4ZHX - chains A and B of the 3 polymer chains in the assembly; structure by X-ray diffraction, 2.99 A resolution.

# Chain A
Protein: 5'-AMP-activated protein kinase catalytic subunit alpha-2
Source organism: Homo sapiens
Notes: EC 2.7.11.1, 2.7.11.27, 2.7.11.31
UniProtKB: P54646 (AAPK2_HUMAN); residues 2-552 here = UniProt positions 2-552
Chain sequence (565 residues; numbered -12 to 552; the number before each row is that of its first residue; numbers below 1 keep their minus sign (Met-12 is residue -12)):
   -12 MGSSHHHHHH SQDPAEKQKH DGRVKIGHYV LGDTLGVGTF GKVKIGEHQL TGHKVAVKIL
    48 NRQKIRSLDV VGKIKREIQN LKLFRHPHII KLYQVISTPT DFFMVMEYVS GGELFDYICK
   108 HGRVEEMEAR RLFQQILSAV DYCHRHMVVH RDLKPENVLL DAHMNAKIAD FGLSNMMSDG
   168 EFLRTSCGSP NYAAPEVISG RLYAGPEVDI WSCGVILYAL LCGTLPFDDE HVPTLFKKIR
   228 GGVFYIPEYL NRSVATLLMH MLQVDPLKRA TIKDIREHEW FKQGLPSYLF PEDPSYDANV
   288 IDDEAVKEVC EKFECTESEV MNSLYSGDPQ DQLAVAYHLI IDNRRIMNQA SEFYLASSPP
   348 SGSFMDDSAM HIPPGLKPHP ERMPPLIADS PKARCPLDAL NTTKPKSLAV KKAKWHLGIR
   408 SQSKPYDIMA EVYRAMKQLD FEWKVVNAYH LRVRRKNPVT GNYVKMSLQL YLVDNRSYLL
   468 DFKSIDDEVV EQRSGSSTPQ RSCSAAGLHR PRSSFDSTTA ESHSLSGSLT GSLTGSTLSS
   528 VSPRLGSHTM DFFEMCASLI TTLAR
Not modelled in the structure: -12 to 8, 299-320, 345-398, 475-531, 551-552
Differences from the reference sequence: initiating methionine (-12); expression tag (-11 to 1); variant Gly271 (Asp in P54646)
Modified / non-standard residues: Thr172 (phosphothreonine; TPO)
UniProt features mapped onto this chain:
  - active site: Asp139 (Proton acceptor)
  - binding site (ATP): Leu22 to Val30, Lys45
  - modified residue: Thr172 (Phosphothreonine), Thr258 (Phosphothreonine), Ser377 (Phosphoserine), Ser491 (Phosphoserine)
Ligand contacts:
  - staurosporine (4O7; (5S,6R,7R,9R,13cR,14R,16aS)-6-methoxy-5-methyl-7-(methylamino)-6,7,8,9,14,15,16,16a-octahydro-5H,13cH-5,9-epoxy-4b,9a,1 5-triazadibenzo[b,h]cyclonona[1,2,3,4-jkl]cyclopenta[e]-as-indacen-14-ol): Leu22, Gly23, Val24, Gly25, Val30, Ala43, Lys45, Ile77, Met93, Glu94, Tyr95, Val96, Gly99, Glu100, Glu143, Asn144, Leu146, Ala156, Asp157
  - C1V (3-[4-(2-hydroxyphenyl)phenyl]-4-oxidanyl-6-oxidanylidene-7H-thieno[2,3-b]pyridine-5-carbonitrile): Val11, Leu18, Gly19, Lys29, Lys31, Ile46, Asn48, Asp88, Phe90
What the authors report for this chain:
  - contacts within the chain: Lys45-Glu64 (salt bridge)
  - post-translational modification sites: Thr172 (citing earlier work)

# Chain B
Protein: 5'-AMP-activated protein kinase subunit beta-1
Source organism: Homo sapiens
UniProtKB: Q9Y478 (AAKB1_HUMAN); the construct has insertions or renumbered stretches relative to UniProt, so the offset changes along the chain: 1-172 = UniProt 1-172; 188-194 = UniProt 189-195; 196-270 = UniProt 196-270
Chain sequence (270 residues; numbered 1 to 270 plus 16 insertion-coded residues; 16 numbers in that range are skipped by the numbering (no residue carries them; nothing is unmodelled there); the number before each row is that of its first residue; a row labelled like 172A-172P holds insertion residues (172A, then the next letters in order)):
     1 MGNTSSERAA LERHGGHKTP RRDSSGGTKD GDRPKILMDS PEDADLFHSE EIKAPEKEEF
    61 LAWQHDLEVN DKAPAQARPT VFRWTGGGKE VYLSGSFNNW SKLPLTRSHN NFVAILDLPE
   121 GEHQYKFFVD GQWTHDPSEP IVTSQLGTVN NIIQVKKTDF EVFDALMVDS QK
172A-172P CSDVSELSSSPPGPYH
   188 QEPYVCK
   196 PEERFRAPPI LPPHLLQVIL NKDTGISCDP ALLPEPNHVM LNHLYALSIK DGVMVLSATH
   256 RYKKKYVTTL LYKPI
Not modelled in the structure: 1-77, 172A-172P, 196-199, 270
Modified / non-standard residues: Ser108 (phosphoserine; SEP)
UniProt features mapped onto this chain:
  - modified residue: Thr4 (Phosphothreonine), Ser5 (Phosphoserine), Ser6 (Phosphoserine), Thr19 (Phosphothreonine), Ser24 (Phosphoserine), Ser25 (Phosphoserine), Ser40 (Phosphoserine), Ser96 (Phosphoserine), Ser101 (Phosphoserine), Ser108 (Phosphoserine), Thr148 (Phosphothreonine), Ser172J (Phosphoserine)
  - lipidation: Gly2 (N-myristoyl glycine)
Ligand contacts: C1V (3-[4-(2-hydroxyphenyl)phenyl]-4-oxidanyl-6-oxidanylidene-7H-thieno[2,3-b]pyridine-5-carbonitrile): Val81, Arg83, Thr106, Arg107, Ser108, Asn111, Val113
What the authors report for this chain:
  - post-translational modification sites: Ser108 (citing earlier work)

# Interface between chain A and chain B
Contacting residue pairs (139; chain A residue first):
  Arg10(A) - Thr106(B)
  Val11(A) - Val113(B)  hydrophobic
  Val11(A) - Ile115(B)  hydrophobic
  Lys12(A) - Ile115(B)
  Ile13(A) - Pro79(B)  hydrophobic
  Thr21(A) - Ser108(B)
  Lys29(A) - Ser108(B)
  Lys31(A) - Ser108(B)
  Asn48(A) - Arg83(B)
  Arg49(A) - Asp159(B)  salt bridge
  Arg49(A) - Ala165(B)  hydrogen bond (side chain-backbone)
  Arg49(A) - Asp169(B)  salt bridge
  Arg53(A) - Asp169(B)  salt bridge
  Ile65(A) - Val162(B)  hydrophobic
  Val82(A) - Val162(B)
  Ser84(A) - Asp159(B)  hydrogen bond (side chain-backbone)
  Ser84(A) - Phe160(B)
  Ser84(A) - Val162(B)
  Ser84(A) - Ala165(B)
  Thr85(A) - Pro79(B)
  Thr85(A) - Val81(B)
  Thr85(A) - Asp159(B)
  Pro86(A) - Pro79(B)
  Pro86(A) - Gln154(B)
  Pro86(A) - Asp159(B)
  Thr87(A) - Val81(B)  hydrogen bond (side chain-backbone)
  Thr87(A) - Ile153(B)
  Asp88(A) - Val81(B)
  Asp88(A) - Arg83(B)  salt bridge
  Phe89(A) - Val162(B)  hydrophobic
  Phe89(A) - Ala165(B)  hydrophobic
  Phe90(A) - Val81(B)  hydrophobic
  Phe90(A) - Ile115(B)  hydrophobic
  Met134(A) - His233(B)
  Met164(A) - His233(B)
  Ser165(A) - His233(B)  hydrogen bond (backbone-side chain)
  Asp166(A) - His233(B)
  Asp166(A) - Leu236(B)
  Asp166(A) - Asn237(B)
  Asp166(A) - Arg256(B)  salt bridge
  Gly167(A) - His233(B)  hydrogen bond (backbone-backbone)
  Gly167(A) - Val234(B)
  Gly167(A) - Leu236(B)
  Gly167(A) - His238(B)  hydrogen bond (backbone-side chain)
  Glu168(A) - Val234(B)
  Phe169(A) - Pro207(B)  hydrophobic
  Phe169(A) - His209(B)
  Phe169(A) - Leu210(B)  hydrophobic
  Phe169(A) - Val234(B)  hydrophobic
  Arg171(A) - Pro204(B)
  Leu189(A) - Pro204(B)  hydrophobic
  Leu189(A) - Pro207(B)
  Ala191(A) - His209(B)
  Ala191(A) - His233(B)
  Glu194(A) - His209(B)  salt bridge
  Leu254(A) - Pro208(B)
  Leu254(A) - His209(B)
  Leu254(A) - Gln212(B)
  Arg331(A) - Lys259(B)
  Glu339(A) - Leu227(B)
  Phe340(A) - Leu227(B)
  Tyr341(A) - Leu227(B)
  Tyr341(A) - Lys260(B)
  Leu342(A) - Leu227(B)
  Leu342(A) - Leu228(B)
  Leu342(A) - Pro229(B)
  Leu342(A) - Glu230(B)
  Ala343(A) - Thr219(B)
  Ala343(A) - Leu227(B)
  Ala343(A) - Leu228(B)  hydrogen bond (backbone-backbone)
  Ala400(A) - Leu242(B)
  Lys401(A) - Asn216(B)
  Lys401(A) - Leu242(B)
  Trp402(A) - Val213(B)  hydrophobic
  Trp402(A) - Leu215(B)
  Trp402(A) - Asn216(B)  hydrogen bond (backbone-side chain)
  Trp402(A) - Tyr240(B)
  Trp402(A) - Ala241(B)
  Trp402(A) - Leu242(B)  hydrophobic
  Trp402(A) - Val250(B)  hydrophobic
  Trp402(A) - Ser252(B)
  Trp402(A) - Leu265(B)  hydrophobic
  His403(A) - Tyr240(B)
  His403(A) - Ala241(B)  hydrogen bond (backbone-backbone)
  His403(A) - Leu242(B)
  His403(A) - Ser243(B)
  Leu404(A) - Leu210(B)  hydrophobic
  Leu404(A) - His238(B)
  Leu404(A) - Leu239(B)
  Leu404(A) - Tyr240(B)
  Gly405(A) - Leu239(B)  hydrogen bond (backbone-backbone)
  Tyr420(A) - Cys193(B)  hydrophobic
  Lys424(A) - Tyr191(B)
  Glu429(A) - Glu189(B)
  Trp430(A) - Glu189(B)
  Trp430(A) - Pro190(B)
  Trp430(A) - Tyr191(B)
  Trp430(A) - Val192(B)  hydrogen bond (side chain-backbone)
  Trp430(A) - Cys193(B)
  Lys431(A) - Gln188(B)
  Lys431(A) - Glu189(B)
  Tyr436(A) - Arg201(B)  hydrogen bond (side chain-backbone)
  Tyr436(A) - Pro203(B)  hydrophobic
  Arg439(A) - Glu189(B)
  Arg441(A) - Glu189(B)  salt bridge
  Leu457(A) - Pro203(B)
  Tyr458(A) - Pro204(B)
  Tyr458(A) - Leu206(B)  hydrophobic
  Tyr458(A) - Pro207(B)
  Leu459(A) - Pro203(B)
  Leu459(A) - Pro204(B)  hydrogen bond (backbone-backbone)
  Leu459(A) - Ile205(B)
  Leu459(A) - Leu206(B)  hydrogen bond (backbone-backbone)
  Tyr465(A) - Pro203(B)
  Asp468(A) - His238(B)  salt bridge
  Phe469(A) - Asn237(B)
  Phe469(A) - His238(B)
  Phe469(A) - Leu239(B)  hydrogen bond (backbone-backbone)
  Lys470(A) - Asn237(B)
  Ser471(A) - Asn237(B)  hydrogen bond (backbone-backbone)
  Ser471(A) - His255(B)  hydrogen bond
  Thr536(A) - His255(B)
  Thr536(A) - Thr264(B)
  Met537(A) - Leu266(B)  hydrophobic
  Phe539(A) - Asn237(B)
  Phe539(A) - Leu239(B)  hydrophobic
  Phe539(A) - Ala253(B)  hydrophobic
  Phe540(A) - Leu239(B)  hydrophobic
  Phe540(A) - Leu251(B)
  Phe540(A) - Ser252(B)
  Phe540(A) - Ala253(B)
  Phe540(A) - Thr264(B)
  Phe540(A) - Leu266(B)  hydrophobic
  Glu541(A) - Lys268(B)  salt bridge
  Cys543(A) - Leu239(B)  hydrophobic
  Ala544(A) - Met249(B)  hydrophobic
  Ala544(A) - Leu251(B)  hydrophobic
  Ile547(A) - Met249(B)  hydrophobic
  Thr548(A) - Met249(B)
Other interface residues (no listed pair), chain A (76 interface residues in all): Arg188, Pro193, Pro253, Arg407, Pro412, Phe428, Leu466, Asp473
Other interface residues (no listed pair), chain B (69 interface residues in all): Thr80, Glu139, Glu161, Leu166, Lys194, Ala202, Leu211, Cys223

# In short
The interface between chain A and chain B involves 76 residues on one side and 69 on the other; the contacts
include 17 hydrogen bonds and 9 salt bridges. Among the polar pairs are Arg49(A)-Asp159(B), Arg49(A)-Asp169(B)
and Arg53(A)-Asp169(B). From the paper: modification sites Thr172(A) and Ser108(B); contacts within the chain
involving Lys45(A) and Glu64(A).
Chain A is 5'-AMP-activated protein kinase catalytic subunit alpha-2 and chain B is 5'-AMP-activated protein
kinase subunit beta-1, both from Homo sapiens; the structure, Novel binding site for allosteric activation of
AMPK, was determined by X-ray diffraction.
